1HWN - chains A and B; structure by X-ray diffraction, 2.80 A resolution.

== Chain A ==
Name: Ebulin
From: Sambucus ebulus
Notes: EC 3.2.2.22
UniProtKB: Q9AVR2 (Q9AVR2_9DIPS); residues 1-254 here correspond to UniProt positions 26-279 (UniProt number = residue number + 25)
Chain sequence (254 residues; numbered 1 to 254; the number before each row is that of its first residue):
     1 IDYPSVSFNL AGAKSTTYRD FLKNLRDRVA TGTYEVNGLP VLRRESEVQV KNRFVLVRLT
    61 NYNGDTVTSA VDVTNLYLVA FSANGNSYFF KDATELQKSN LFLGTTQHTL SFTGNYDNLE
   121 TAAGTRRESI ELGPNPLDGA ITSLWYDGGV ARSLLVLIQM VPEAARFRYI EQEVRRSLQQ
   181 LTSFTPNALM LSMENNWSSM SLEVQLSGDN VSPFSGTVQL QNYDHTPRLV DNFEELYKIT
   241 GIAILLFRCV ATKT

== Chain B ==
Name: Ebulin
From: Sambucus ebulus
Notes: EC 3.2.2.22
UniProtKB: Q9AVR2 (Q9AVR2_9DIPS); residues 1-266 here correspond to UniProt positions 299-564 (UniProt number = residue number + 298)
Chain sequence (266 residues; each row starts with the number of its first residue):
     1 DGETCAIPAP FTRRIVGRDG LCVDVRNGYD TDGTPIQLWP CGTQRNQQWT FYNDKTIRSM
    61 GKCMTANGLN SGSYIMITDC STAAEDATKW EVLIDGSIIN PSSGLVMTAP SGASRTTLLL
   121 ENNIHAASQG WTVSNDVQPI ATLIVGYNEM CLQANGENNN VWMEDCDVTS VQQQWALFDD
   181 RTIRVNNSRG LCVTSNGYVS KDLIVIRKCQ GLATQRWFFN SDGSVVNLKS TRVMDVKESD
   241 VSLQEVIIFP ATGNPNQQWR TQVPQI
Disordered / not traced: 1, 265-266
Cystine bridges: Cys22-Cys41, Cys63-Cys80, Cys151-Cys166, Cys192-Cys209
Covalently attached groups: N-acetylglucosamine (NAG) linked to Asn186

== How chain A and chain B interact ==
Pairs across the interface - 73 pairs, chain A then chain B:
  Ser15(A) - Glu149(B)  hydrogen bond
  Arg19(A) - Pro255(B)
  Asn37(A) - Ile94(B)
  Asn37(A) - Ser221(B)  hydrogen bond (backbone-side chain)
  Gly38(A) - Ser221(B)
  Leu39(A) - Ser221(B)  hydrogen bond (backbone-side chain)
  Arg44(A) - Gly2(B)
  Arg168(A) - Ser221(B)  hydrogen bond (side chain-backbone)
  Arg168(A) - Asp222(B)
  Arg168(A) - Gly223(B)
  Arg168(A) - Arg260(B)
  Tyr169(A) - Gln262(B)  hydrogen bond (backbone-side chain)
  Tyr169(A) - Val263(B)  hydrophobic
  Gln172(A) - Val145(B)
  Gln172(A) - Glu149(B)  hydrogen bond
  Gln172(A) - Arg260(B)
  Gln172(A) - Gln262(B)
  Glu173(A) - Gln262(B)
  Arg175(A) - Glu149(B)  salt bridge
  Arg176(A) - Cys166(B)
  Leu189(A) - Val263(B)  hydrophobic
  Gln205(A) - Cys5(B)
  Leu206(A) - Cys5(B)  hydrophobic
  Asn210(A) - Val92(B)
  Asn210(A) - Leu93(B)
  Asn210(A) - Ile94(B)  hydrogen bond (backbone-backbone)
  Val211(A) - Val92(B)
  Ser212(A) - Val92(B)  hydrogen bond (backbone-backbone)
  Ser212(A) - Leu93(B)
  Ser212(A) - Ile94(B)
  Pro213(A) - Val92(B)
  Pro213(A) - Val133(B)  hydrophobic
  Phe214(A) - Phe11(B)
  Phe214(A) - Arg13(B)  hydrogen bond (backbone-side chain)
  Ser215(A) - Pro8(B)
  Ser215(A) - Phe11(B)
  Ser215(A) - Arg13(B)  hydrogen bond (backbone-side chain)
  Gly216(A) - Arg13(B)
  Thr217(A) - Arg13(B)
  Tyr223(A) - Val263(B)
  Tyr223(A) - Pro264(B)  hydrophobic
  Asp231(A) - Arg13(B)
  Asp231(A) - Ser134(B)  hydrogen bond
  Asp231(A) - Asn135(B)  hydrogen bond
  Asn232(A) - Thr132(B)
  Asn232(A) - Val133(B)
  Asn232(A) - Ser134(B)
  Glu234(A) - Ile94(B)
  Glu234(A) - Arg181(B)  salt bridge
  Glu235(A) - Ile140(B)
  Tyr237(A) - Phe219(B)
  Tyr237(A) - Asn220(B)  hydrogen bond (side chain-backbone)
  Tyr237(A) - Ser221(B)
  Tyr237(A) - Gly223(B)  hydrogen bond (side chain-backbone)
  Tyr237(A) - Arg260(B)  hydrogen bond (backbone-side chain)
  Lys238(A) - Ile140(B)
  Lys238(A) - Leu177(B)
  Lys238(A) - Phe219(B)
  Lys238(A) - Thr261(B)  hydrogen bond (backbone-side chain)
  Ile239(A) - Arg260(B)
  Thr240(A) - Arg260(B)
  Gly241(A) - Arg260(B)
  Cys249(A) - Glu3(B)  hydrogen bond (side chain-backbone)
  Cys249(A) - Thr4(B)  hydrogen bond (side chain-backbone)
  Cys249(A) - Cys5(B)  disulfide
  Val250(A) - Glu3(B)  hydrogen bond (backbone-backbone)
  Val250(A) - Thr4(B)
  Val250(A) - Cys5(B)  hydrogen bond (backbone-side chain)
  Ala251(A) - Thr4(B)
  Thr252(A) - Thr4(B)
  Thr252(A) - Cys5(B)
  Lys253(A) - Lys55(B)
  Lys253(A) - Glu91(B)  salt bridge
Also at the interface, not in a pair above, chain A (42 interface residues in all): Gln179, Arg228, Phe233, Arg248
Also at the interface, not in a pair above, chain B (36 interface residues in all): Ala6, Gly96, Asp136
Disulfides between the chains: Cys249(A)-Cys5(B)

== In short ==
42 residues of chain A and 36 residues of chain B are in contact; the contacts include 1 disulfide bond, 20
hydrogen bonds and 3 salt bridges. Among the polar pairs are Arg175(A)-Glu149(B), Glu234(A)-Arg181(B) and
Lys253(A)-Glu91(B).
Here chain A is Ebulin and chain B is Ebulin, both from Sambucus ebulus. Entry 1HWN (Ebulin complexed with
galactose, trigonal crystal form) was determined by X-ray diffraction together with 1HWM, 1HWO and 1HWP from
the same study.
